PDB entry 1FNK | X-ray diffraction, 2.00 A resolution | chain A

# Chain A
Name: Protein (chorismate mutase)
From: Bacillus subtilis
Notes: EC 5.4.99.5
UniProtKB: P19080 (CHMU_BACSU); residues 1-127 here = UniProt positions 1-127
Chain sequence (127 residues; numbered 1 to 127; the number before each row is that of its first residue):
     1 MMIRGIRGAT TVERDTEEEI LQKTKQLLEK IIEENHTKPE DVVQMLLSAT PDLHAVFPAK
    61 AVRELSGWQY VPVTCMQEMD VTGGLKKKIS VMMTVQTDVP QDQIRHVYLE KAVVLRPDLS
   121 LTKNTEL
Unresolved in the structure: 117-127
Construct notes: modified residue (75); engineered mutation K88 (Cys in P19080), S90 (Arg in P19080)
Modified / non-standard residues: C75 (3-sulfinoalanine; CSD)
Curated features (UniProtKB/Swiss-Prot):
  - binding site (prephenate): R7, T74 to E78, Y108

# Summary
UniProt lists 7 prephenate-binding residues.
Chain A is Protein (chorismate mutase) (Bacillus subtilis); the structure, Crystal structure analysis of
chorismate mutase mutant C88K/R90S, was determined by X-ray diffraction (same publication as 1FNJ).
